PDB entry 5G09 | X-ray diffraction, 1.90 A resolution | chains A and B of the 4 polymer chains in the assembly

Chain A (and B):
Name: Transaminase
From: Bacillus megaterium
Notes: EC 2.6.1.-; chain B of this document is another copy of the same molecule, construct and numbering; everything in this record applies to it too
Chain sequence (483 residues; numbered 1 to 483; the number before each row is that of its first residue):
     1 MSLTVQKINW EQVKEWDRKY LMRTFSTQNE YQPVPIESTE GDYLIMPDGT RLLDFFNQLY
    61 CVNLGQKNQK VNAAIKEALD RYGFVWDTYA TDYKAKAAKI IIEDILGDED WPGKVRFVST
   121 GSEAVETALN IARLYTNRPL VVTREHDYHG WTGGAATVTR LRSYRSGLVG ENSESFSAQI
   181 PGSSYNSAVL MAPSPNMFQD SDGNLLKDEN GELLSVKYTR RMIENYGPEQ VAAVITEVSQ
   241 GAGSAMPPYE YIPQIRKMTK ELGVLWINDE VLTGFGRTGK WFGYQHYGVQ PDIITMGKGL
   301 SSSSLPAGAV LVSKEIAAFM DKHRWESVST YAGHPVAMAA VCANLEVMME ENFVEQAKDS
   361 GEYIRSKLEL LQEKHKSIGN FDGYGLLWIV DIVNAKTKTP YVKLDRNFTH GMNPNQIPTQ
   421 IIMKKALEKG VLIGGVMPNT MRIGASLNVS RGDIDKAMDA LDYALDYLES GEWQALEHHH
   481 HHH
Not modelled in the structure: 1-6, 476-483 (chain B: 1-2, 474-483)
Small-molecule neighbours:
  - 6DF ([6-methyl-5-oxidanyl-4-[(E)-[(1R)-1-phenylethyl]iminomethyl]pyridin-3-yl]methyl dihydrogen phosphate), molecule 1: Leu59, Tyr60, Thr120, Gly121, Ser122, Val125, Tyr148, His149, Gly150, Trp151, Tyr164, Glu237, Ala242, Asp269, Val271, Leu272, Lys298, Val436
  - 6DF, molecule 2: Val328, Ser329, Thr330

Chain A / chain B interface:
Contacting residue pairs - 308 pairs, chain A then chain B:
  Ile8(A) with Arg81(B); Asp92(B)
  Trp10(A) with Arg81(B); Thr91(B); Asp92(B)
  Val13(A) with Thr91(B); Asp92(B); Ala95(B)
  Trp16(A) with Ala95(B), hydrophobic; Lys96(B); Lys99(B)
  Asp17(A) with Ala90(B); Ala95(B)
  Arg18(A) with Lys114(B), hydrogen bond (backbone-side chain)
  Lys19(A) with Gly113(B); Lys114(B)
  Tyr20(A) with Ala98(B), hydrophobic; Lys99(B); Ile102(B), hydrophobic; Glu103(B), hydrogen bond; Lys114(B); Val115(B), hydrogen bond (backbone-backbone)
  Leu21(A) with Lys94(B); Ala98(B), hydrophobic; Lys114(B), hydrogen bond (backbone-side chain); Val115(B); Phe117(B), hydrophobic
  Met22(A) with Lys114(B); Val115(B), hydrogen bond (backbone-backbone); Arg116(B); Ile131(B), hydrophobic; Met320(B), hydrophobic; Trp325(B), hydrophobic
  Arg23(A) with Lys114(B); Asp321(B); Trp325(B)
  Thr24(A) with Asp87(B); Arg116(B); Trp325(B); Ser327(B)
  Phe25(A) with Arg324(B); Trp325(B), hydrogen bond (backbone-backbone); Glu326(B); Ser327(B); Val328(B), hydrophobic
  Ser26(A) with His323(B)
  Thr27(A) with Asp321(B); Lys322(B); His323(B)
  Gln28(A) with Lys114(B), hydrogen bond; Asp321(B), hydrogen bond (backbone-backbone)
  Glu30(A) with Arg324(B), salt bridge
  Val34(A) with Tyr89(B); Ala90(B), hydrogen bond (backbone-backbone)
  Pro35(A) with Ala90(B)
  Ile36(A) with Tyr82(B), hydrogen bond (backbone-side chain); Val85(B), hydrophobic; Tyr89(B), hydrophobic; Ala90(B), hydrogen bond (backbone-backbone); Thr91(B)
  Glu37(A) with Arg81(B), salt bridge; Tyr82(B), hydrogen bond (backbone-side chain)
  Ser38(A) with Arg81(B)
  Thr39(A) with Arg81(B), hydrogen bond (backbone-backbone); Gly83(B)
  Leu44(A) with Tyr89(B)
  Gln58(A) with Phe84(B); Val85(B); Trp86(B), hydrogen bond (side chain-backbone); Tyr89(B)
  Leu59(A) with Trp86(B), hydrophobic; Thr330(B)
  Cys61(A) with Phe84(B), hydrophobic; Thr330(B)
  Val62(A) with Phe84(B), hydrophobic
  Gln66(A) with Gly83(B); Phe84(B), hydrogen bond (side chain-backbone)
  Lys67(A) with Leu79(B); Asp80(B), hydrogen bond (side chain-backbone); Arg81(B); Tyr82(B); Gly83(B)
  Asn72(A) with Leu79(B), hydrogen bond (side chain-backbone); Tyr82(B), hydrogen bond (side chain-backbone)
  Ile75(A) with Leu79(B), hydrophobic
  Lys76(A) with Lys76(B); Asp80(B), salt bridge
  Leu79(A) with Lys67(B); Asn72(B), hydrogen bond (backbone-side chain); Ile75(B), hydrophobic
  Asp80(A) with Lys67(B); Lys76(B), salt bridge
  Arg81(A) with Gln6(B); Ile8(B); Trp10(B); Glu37(B), salt bridge; Ser38(B); Thr39(B), hydrogen bond (backbone-backbone); Lys67(B)
  Tyr82(A) with Ile36(B), hydrogen bond (side chain-backbone); Glu37(B), hydrogen bond (side chain-backbone); Lys67(B); Asn72(B), hydrogen bond (backbone-side chain)
  Gly83(A) with Thr39(B); Gln66(B); Lys67(B)
  Phe84(A) with Thr39(B); Gln58(B); Cys61(B), hydrophobic; Val62(B), hydrophobic; Gln66(B), hydrogen bond (backbone-side chain); Ser303(B)
  Val85(A) with Ile36(B), hydrophobic; Gln58(B)
  Trp86(A) with Gln58(B), hydrogen bond (backbone-side chain); Leu59(B), hydrophobic
  Tyr89(A) with Val34(B); Ile36(B), hydrophobic; Leu44(B); Gln58(B); Leu432(B)
  Ala90(A) with Asp17(B); Val34(B), hydrogen bond (backbone-backbone); Pro35(B); Ile36(B), hydrogen bond (backbone-backbone)
  Thr91(A) with Val13(B); Ile36(B)
  Asp92(A) with Ile8(B); Trp10(B); Val13(B)
  Tyr93(A) with Gln6(B)
  Ala95(A) with Val13(B); Trp16(B), hydrophobic
  Ala98(A) with Tyr20(B), hydrophobic; Leu21(B), hydrophobic
  Lys99(A) with Trp16(B); Tyr20(B)
  Ile102(A) with Tyr20(B), hydrophobic
  Glu103(A) with Tyr20(B), hydrogen bond
  Gly113(A) with Lys19(B)
  Lys114(A) with Arg18(B), hydrogen bond (side chain-backbone); Lys19(B); Tyr20(B); Leu21(B), hydrogen bond (side chain-backbone); Met22(B); Arg23(B); Gln28(B), hydrogen bond
  Val115(A) with Tyr20(B), hydrogen bond (backbone-backbone); Leu21(B); Met22(B), hydrogen bond (backbone-backbone)
  Arg116(A) with Met22(B); Thr24(B)
  Ser119(A) with Thr120(B); Pro306(B); Tyr331(B)
  Thr120(A) with Ser119(B); Glu123(B), hydrogen bond
  Glu123(A) with Thr120(B), hydrogen bond; Trp151(B)
  Glu126(A) with Trp151(B); Thr152(B); Gly153(B), hydrogen bond (side chain-backbone)
  Thr127(A) with Trp151(B)
  Asn130(A) with Ile180(B)
  Ile131(A) with Met22(B), hydrophobic
  Arg133(A) with Pro181(B)
  Leu134(A) with Ser166(B); Ala178(B); Gln179(B); Ile180(B), hydrophobic
  Asn137(A) with Pro181(B)
  Arg138(A) with Pro181(B)
  Pro139(A) with Pro181(B); Gly182(B); Tyr185(B)
  Tyr148(A) with Val328(B), hydrogen bond (side chain-backbone)
  Trp151(A) with Glu123(B); Glu126(B); Thr127(B); Val328(B); Ser329(B), hydrogen bond
  Thr152(A) with Glu123(B); Glu126(B)
  Gly153(A) with Glu126(B), hydrogen bond (backbone-side chain); Gly154(B)
  Gly154(A) with Gly153(B)
  Ser163(A) with Glu326(B)
  Tyr164(A) with Glu326(B); Val328(B), hydrophobic
  Arg165(A) with Glu326(B)
  Ser166(A) with Leu134(B); Trp325(B), hydrogen bond (backbone-side chain); Glu326(B), hydrogen bond (backbone-backbone); Ser327(B), hydrogen bond
  Gly167(A) with Arg324(B); Trp325(B); Glu326(B), hydrogen bond (backbone-backbone)
  Leu168(A) with Phe319(B), hydrophobic; Met320(B), hydrophobic; His323(B); Arg324(B); Trp325(B)
  Val169(A) with His323(B); Arg324(B), hydrogen bond (backbone-backbone); Glu326(B)
  Gly170(A) with Arg324(B)
  Glu171(A) with Arg324(B)
  Asn172(A) with Arg324(B), hydrogen bond
  Phe176(A) with His323(B)
  Ala178(A) with Leu134(B)
  Gln179(A) with Leu134(B)
  Ile180(A) with Asn130(B); Arg133(B); Leu134(B), hydrophobic
  Pro181(A) with Arg133(B); Asn137(B); Arg138(B); Pro139(B)
  Gly182(A) with Pro139(B); Asn186(B)
  Tyr185(A) with Asn186(B)
  Asn186(A) with Tyr185(B), hydrogen bond (side chain-backbone); Asn186(B)
  Ser187(A) with Tyr185(B); Asn186(B)
  Ala188(A) with Gly182(B); Tyr185(B)
  Gln230(A) with Tyr185(B)
  Lys298(A) with Thr330(B), hydrogen bond; Tyr331(B), hydrogen bond (backbone-side chain)
  Ser301(A) with Tyr331(B)
  Ser303(A) with Phe84(B); Tyr331(B); His334(B), hydrogen bond (backbone-side chain)
  Ser304(A) with His334(B), hydrogen bond (backbone-side chain)
  Leu305(A) with Leu305(B), hydrophobic; His334(B)
  Pro306(A) with Tyr331(B), hydrophobic; His334(B)
  Ala307(A) with Tyr331(B)
  Phe319(A) with Leu168(B), hydrophobic
  Met320(A) with Met22(B), hydrophobic; Leu168(B), hydrophobic
  Asp321(A) with Arg23(B); Thr27(B); Gln28(B), hydrogen bond (backbone-backbone)
  Lys322(A) with Thr27(B)
  His323(A) with Ser26(B); Thr27(B); Leu168(B); Val169(B)
  Arg324(A) with Phe25(B); Thr27(B); Glu30(B), salt bridge; Gly167(B); Leu168(B); Val169(B), hydrogen bond (backbone-backbone); Gly170(B); Glu171(B); Asn172(B), hydrogen bond; His410(B), hydrogen bond (side chain-backbone); Gly411(B); Met412(B), hydrogen bond (side chain-backbone); Pro414(B)
  Trp325(A) with Met22(B), hydrophobic; Arg23(B); Thr24(B); Phe25(B), hydrogen bond (backbone-backbone); Ser166(B), hydrogen bond (side chain-backbone); Gly167(B); Leu168(B)
  Glu326(A) with Phe25(B); Arg162(B); Ser163(B); Tyr164(B); Arg165(B); Ser166(B), hydrogen bond (backbone-backbone); Gly167(B), hydrogen bond (backbone-backbone); Val169(B); Thr409(B); His410(B), salt bridge
  Ser327(A) with Thr24(B); Phe25(B); Ser166(B), hydrogen bond
  Val328(A) with Phe25(B), hydrophobic; Tyr148(B), hydrogen bond (backbone-side chain); Trp151(B); Tyr164(B), hydrophobic
  Ser329(A) with Trp151(B), hydrogen bond
  Thr330(A) with Leu59(B); Cys61(B); Lys298(B), hydrogen bond
  Tyr331(A) with Ser119(B); Lys298(B), hydrogen bond (side chain-backbone); Ser301(B); Ser303(B); Pro306(B), hydrophobic; Ala307(B)
  His334(A) with Ser303(B), hydrogen bond (side chain-backbone); Ser304(B), hydrogen bond (side chain-backbone); Leu305(B); Pro306(B)
  Thr409(A) with Glu326(B)
  His410(A) with Arg324(B), hydrogen bond (backbone-side chain); Glu326(B), salt bridge
  Gly411(A) with Arg324(B)
  Met412(A) with Arg324(B), hydrogen bond (backbone-side chain)
  Leu432(A) with Tyr89(B)
Other interface residues (no listed pair), chain A (134 interface residues in all): Asn29, Pro33, Asp87, Lys94, Lys96, Phe117, Val118, Ser122, Leu140, Arg162, Ser183, Gly297, Val312, Val336, Pro414
Other interface residues (no listed pair), chain B (129 interface residues in all): Pro33, Thr88, Val118, Ser122, Ala188, Gly297, Val312, Val336

Summary:
134 residues of chain A and 129 residues of chain B are in contact, with 68 hydrogen bonds and 8 salt bridges.
Among the polar pairs are Glu30(A)-Arg324(B), Glu37(A)-Arg81(B) and Lys76(A)-Asp80(B). Chain A binds compound
6DF.
Both chains are Transaminase (Bacillus megaterium). Entry 5G09 (The crystal structure of a S-selective
transaminase from Bacillus megaterium bound with R-alpha-methylbenzylamine) was determined by X-ray
diffraction, deposited together with 5G0A, 5G2P and 5G2Q.
